PDB entry 9JPX | electron microscopy, 2.95 A resolution | chains A and B of the 8 polymer chains in the assembly

Chain A:
Name: V(D)J recombination-activating protein 1
Organism: Mus musculus
Notes: EC 3.1.-.-, 2.3.2.27
UniProt: P15919 (RAG1_MOUSE); residue numbers follow UniProt; this construct covers 1-1040
Amino-acid sequence (1040 residues; row label = number of the first residue in the row):
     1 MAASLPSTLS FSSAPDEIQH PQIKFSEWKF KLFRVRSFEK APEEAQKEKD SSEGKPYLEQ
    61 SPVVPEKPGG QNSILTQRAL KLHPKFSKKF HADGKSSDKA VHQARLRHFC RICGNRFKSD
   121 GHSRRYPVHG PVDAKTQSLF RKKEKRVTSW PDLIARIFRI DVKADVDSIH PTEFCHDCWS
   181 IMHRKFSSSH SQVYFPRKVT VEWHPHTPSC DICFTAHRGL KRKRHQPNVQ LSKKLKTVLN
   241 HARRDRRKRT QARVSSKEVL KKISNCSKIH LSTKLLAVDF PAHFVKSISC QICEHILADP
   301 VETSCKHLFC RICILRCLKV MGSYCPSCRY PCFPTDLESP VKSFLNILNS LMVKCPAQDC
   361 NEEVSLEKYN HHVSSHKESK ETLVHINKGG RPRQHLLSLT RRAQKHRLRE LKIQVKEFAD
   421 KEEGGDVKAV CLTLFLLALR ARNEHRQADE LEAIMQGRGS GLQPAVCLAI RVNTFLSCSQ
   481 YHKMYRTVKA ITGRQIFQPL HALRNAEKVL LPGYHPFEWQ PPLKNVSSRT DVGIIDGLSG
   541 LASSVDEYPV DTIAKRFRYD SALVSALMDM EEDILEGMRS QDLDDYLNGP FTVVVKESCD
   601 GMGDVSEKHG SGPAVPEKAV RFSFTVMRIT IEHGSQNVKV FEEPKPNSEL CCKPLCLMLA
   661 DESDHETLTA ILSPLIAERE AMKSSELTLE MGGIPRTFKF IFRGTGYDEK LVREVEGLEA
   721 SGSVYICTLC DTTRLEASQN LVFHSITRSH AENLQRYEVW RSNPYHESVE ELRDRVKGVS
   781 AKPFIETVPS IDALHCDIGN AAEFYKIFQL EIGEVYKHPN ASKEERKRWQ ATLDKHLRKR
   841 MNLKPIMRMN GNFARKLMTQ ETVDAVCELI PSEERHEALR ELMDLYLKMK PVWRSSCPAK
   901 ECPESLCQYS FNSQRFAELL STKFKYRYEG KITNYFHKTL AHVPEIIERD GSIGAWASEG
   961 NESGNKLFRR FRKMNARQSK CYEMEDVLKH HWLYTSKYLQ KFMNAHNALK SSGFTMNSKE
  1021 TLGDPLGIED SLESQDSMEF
Disordered / not traced: 1-460, 1009-1040
Metal / ion sites: Ca2+: D600, E962 (shared with 1 residue of chain F); Zn2+: C727, C730, H937, H942
Swiss-Prot annotation at these positions:
  - zinc finger: C290 to R329 (RING-type), L351 to K380 (RAG1-type)
  - DNA-binding region: G389 to Q456 (NBD)
  - binding site (Zn(2+)): C266, H270, C290, C293, H295, C305, H307, C310, C313, C325, C328, C355, C360, H372, H376
  - binding site (a divalent metal cation): D600, D708, E962
  - site: W893 (Essential for DNA hairpin formation, participates in base-stacking interactions near the cleavage site)
  - cross-link: K233 (Glycyl lysine isopeptide (Lys-Gly) (interchain with G-Cter in ubiquitin))
  - mutagenesis: K233 (K233M: Abolishes autoubiquitination), H307 (H307A: Displays lower E3 ligase activity and affects the joining step of V(D)J recombination), C325 (C325G: Loss of E3 ligase activity and affects the joining step of V(D)J recombination), R391 (R391A: Defects in converting nicked products to hairpins; R391L: Impairs DNA-binding and hairpin formation while maintaining some nicking activity), R393 (R393A: Impairs DNA-binding and hairpin formation while maintaining some nicking activity), R401 (R401A: Allows robust hairpin activity), R402 (R402A: Defects in converting nicked products to hairpins), K405 (K405A: Reduced hairpin activity), H406 (H406A: Allows robust hairpin activity), R407 (R407A: Impairs DNA-binding and reduces hairpin formation without affecting nicking activity), N443 (N443A: Impairs DNA-binding; when associated with A-445), H445 (H445A: Impairs DNA-binding; when associated with A-443), 23 further mutagenesis entries in UniProt

Chain B:
Name: V(D)J recombination-activating protein 2
Organism: Mus musculus
UniProt: P21784 (RAG2_MOUSE); residues 1-527 here = UniProt positions 1-527
Amino-acid sequence (527 residues; each row starts with the number of its first residue):
     1 MSLQMVTVGH NIALIQPGFS LMNFDGQVFF FGQKGWPKRS CPTGVFHFDI KQNHLKLKPA
    61 IFSKDSCYLP PLRYPATCSY KGSIDSDKHQ YIIHGGKTPN NELSDKIYIM SVACKNNKKV
   121 TFRCTEKDLV GDVPEPRYGH SIDVVYSRGK SMGVLFGGRS YMPSTQRTTE KWNSVADCLP
   181 HVFLIDFEFG CATSYILPEL QDGLSFHVSI ARNDTVYILG GHSLASNIRP ANLYRIRVDL
   241 PLGTPAVNCT VLPGGISVSS AILTQTNNDE FVIVGGYQLE NQKRMVCSLV SLGDNTIEIS
   301 EMETPDWTSD IKHSKIWFGS NMGNGTIFLG IPGDNKQAMS EAFYFYTLRC SEEDLSEDQK
   361 IVSNSQTSTE DPGDSTPFED SEEFCFSAEA TSFDGDDEFD TYNEDDEDDE SVTGYWITCC
   421 PTCDVDINTW VPFYSTELNK PAMIYCSHGD GHWVHAQCMD LEERTLIHLS EGSNKYYCNE
   481 HVQIARALQT PKRNPPLQKP PMKSLHKKGS GKVLTPAKKS FLRRLFD
Disordered / not traced: 82-87, 351-527
Swiss-Prot annotation at these positions:
  - zinc finger: W416 to I484 (PHD-type)
  - binding site (Zn(2+)): C419, C423, C446, H452, H455, C458, C478, H481
  - mutagenesis: D128 (D128N: Does not affect the endonuclease activity of the RAG complex), E199 (E199Q: Does not affect the endonuclease activity of the RAG complex), D202 (D202N: Does not affect the endonuclease activity of the RAG complex), E280 (E280Q: Does not affect the endonuclease activity of the RAG complex), D310 (D310N: Does not affect the endonuclease activity of the RAG complex), D358 (D358N: Does not affect the endonuclease activity of the RAG complex), D374 (D374N: Does not affect the endonuclease activity of the RAG complex), Y402 (Y402A: Reduced interaction with histones), N403 (N403A: Reduced interaction with histones), D406 (D406A: Reduced interaction with histones), E407 (E407A: Reduced interaction with histones), D408 (D408A: Induces a slight reduction in V(D)J recombination without affecting interaction with histones), 7 further mutagenesis entries in UniProt

Interface between chain A and chain B:
Pairs across the interface (95):
  N525(A) - S164(B)  hydrogen bond (side chain-backbone)
  N525(A) - R167(B)  hydrogen bond (side chain-backbone)
  N525(A) - T168(B)
  N525(A) - T169(B)  hydrogen bond (backbone-backbone)
  N525(A) - W172(B)
  V526(A) - T169(B)
  V532(A) - E170(B)
  I535(A) - E170(B)
  L538(A) - N173(B)  hydrogen bond (backbone-side chain)
  S539(A) - T169(B)  hydrogen bond (side chain-backbone)
  S539(A) - E170(B)  hydrogen bond (side chain-backbone)
  S539(A) - K171(B)
  S539(A) - W172(B)  hydrogen bond (side chain-backbone)
  S539(A) - N173(B)  hydrogen bond (backbone-backbone)
  S539(A) - S174(B)
  G540(A) - K171(B)
  G540(A) - N173(B)
  G540(A) - S174(B)
  L541(A) - N173(B)
  S543(A) - E280(B)
  S544(A) - E280(B)
  V545(A) - Y277(B)  hydrophobic
  V545(A) - E280(B)  hydrogen bond (backbone-side chain)
  V545(A) - K315(B)
  V545(A) - I316(B)  hydrophobic
  D546(A) - Y74(B)
  D546(A) - F206(B)
  D546(A) - H222(B)  salt bridge
  D546(A) - R229(B)  salt bridge
  D546(A) - S259(B)  hydrogen bond
  D546(A) - Y277(B)
  E547(A) - Y74(B)
  E547(A) - Y138(B)  hydrogen bond
  E547(A) - R159(B)  salt bridge
  E547(A) - V175(B)
  Y548(A) - Q16(B)  hydrogen bond
  Y548(A) - P17(B)
  Y548(A) - K34(B)  hydrogen bond
  Y548(A) - R73(B)
  Y548(A) - Y74(B)  hydrogen bond (backbone-side chain)
  P549(A) - P17(B)
  P549(A) - I316(B)  hydrophobic
  D551(A) - K336(B)  salt bridge
  R556(A) - T169(B)
  R556(A) - E170(B)
  R558(A) - E170(B)  salt bridge
  E617(A) - Q337(B)
  D664(A) - K34(B)  salt bridge
  H665(A) - W36(B)
  H665(A) - N100(B)
  E666(A) - Q16(B)
  E666(A) - K34(B)  salt bridge
  E666(A) - G35(B)  hydrogen bond (side chain-backbone)
  E666(A) - R73(B)
  E666(A) - P99(B)
  E666(A) - N101(B)  hydrogen bond (backbone-side chain)
  T669(A) - P99(B)  hydrogen bond (side chain-backbone)
  T669(A) - N100(B)
  T669(A) - N101(B)  hydrogen bond
  A670(A) - N101(B)
  A670(A) - N173(B)  hydrogen bond (backbone-side chain)
  S673(A) - W172(B)
  S673(A) - N173(B)
  P674(A) - T169(B)
  P674(A) - W172(B)  hydrophobic
  A677(A) - W172(B)  hydrophobic
  E678(A) - T169(B)  hydrogen bond
  G722(A) - R39(B)  hydrogen bond (backbone-side chain)
  Y757(A) - W36(B)
  W760(A) - Y68(B)
  R761(A) - C67(B)
  R761(A) - Y68(B)  hydrogen bond (backbone-backbone)
  R761(A) - K106(B)
  R761(A) - Y108(B)  hydrogen bond
  R761(A) - E126(B)  salt bridge
  S762(A) - C67(B)  hydrogen bond (backbone-side chain)
  N763(A) - K64(B)
  N763(A) - S66(B)  hydrogen bond (side chain-backbone)
  N763(A) - Y68(B)
  H766(A) - K64(B)  hydrogen bond (backbone-side chain)
  H766(A) - D65(B)  salt bridge
  E767(A) - K64(B)
  S768(A) - K64(B)
  V769(A) - Y68(B)
  E771(A) - K64(B)  salt bridge
  L772(A) - Y68(B)  hydrophobic
  R773(A) - R39(B)
  R773(A) - P42(B)
  S780(A) - W36(B)
  S780(A) - P37(B)
  A781(A) - W36(B)  hydrophobic
  K782(A) - W36(B)
  K782(A) - N100(B)
  K782(A) - E102(B)  salt bridge
  F784(A) - N100(B)
Also at the interface, not in a pair above, chain A (49 interface residues in all): S527, A542, A614, S723
Also at the interface, not in a pair above, chain B (45 interface residues in all): P70

Summary:
The interface between chain A and chain B involves 49 residues on one side and 45 on the other; the contacts
include 26 hydrogen bonds and 11 salt bridges. Polar contacts include D546(A)-H222(B), D546(A)-R229(B) and
E547(A)-R159(B).
Chain A is V(D)J recombination-activating protein 1 and chain B is V(D)J recombination-activating protein 2,
both from Mus musculus; the structure, CryoEM structure of mouse RAG SEC-0, was determined by electron
microscopy, deposited together with 9JPU, 9JQN, 9JTS and 9JTU.
